Entry 6ZY2 (electron microscopy, 3.60 A resolution); this record covers chains L and H of the 12 polymer chains in the assembly.

[Chain L]
Protein: YrbD protein
From: Escherichia coli B185
UniProt: D6IEA5 (D6IEA5_ECOLX); residues 1-183 here = UniProt positions 1-183
Amino-acid sequence (183 residues; numbered 1 to 183; the number before each row is that of its first residue):
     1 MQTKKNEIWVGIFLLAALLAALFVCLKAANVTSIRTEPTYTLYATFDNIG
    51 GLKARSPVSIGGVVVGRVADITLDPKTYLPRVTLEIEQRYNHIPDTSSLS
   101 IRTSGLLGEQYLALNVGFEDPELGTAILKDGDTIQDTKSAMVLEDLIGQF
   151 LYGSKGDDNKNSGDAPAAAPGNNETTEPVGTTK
Unresolved in the structure: 30-36, 121-125, 153-183
From the paper describing this entry:
  - mutagenesis - L143E, I147E, Y152E: decreased growth in response to chlorpromazine
  - mutagenesis - I147E: decreased stability in response to SDS
  - mutagenesis - F150E: unchanged growth in response to cellular survivability

[Chain H]
Protein: Uncharacterized protein
From: Escherichia coli 2.3916
UniProt: I2X585 (I2X585_ECOLX); residues 1-260 here = UniProt positions 1-260
Amino-acid sequence (260 residues; each row starts with the number of its first residue):
     1 MLLNALASLGHKGIKTLRTFGRAGLMLFNALVGKPEFRKHAPLLVRQLYN
    51 VGVLSMLIIVVSGVFIGMVLGLQGYLVLTTYSAETSLGMLVALSLLRELG
   101 PVVAALLFAGRAGSALTAEIGLMRATEQLSSMEMMAVDPLRRVISPRFWA
   151 GVISLPLLTVIFVAVGIWGGSLVGVSWKGIDSGFFWSAMQNAVDWRMDLV
   201 NCLIKSVVFAITVTWISLFNGYDAIPTSAGISRATTRTVVHSSLAVLGLD
   251 FVLTALMFGN
Unresolved in the structure: 260
From the paper describing this entry:
  - mutagenesis - E98R: decreased growth in response to chlorpromazine

[Interface between chain L and chain H]
Contacting residue pairs - 17 pairs, chain L then chain H:
  M1(L) - L25(H)
  E7(L) - L17(H)
  E7(L) - G21(H)
  E7(L) - R22(H)  salt bridge
  I8(L) - R18(H)
  V10(L) - G21(H)
  G11(L) - L17(H)
  G11(L) - G21(H)
  L14(L) - F20(H)
  L14(L) - W215(H)  hydrophobic
  L15(L) - L17(H)  hydrophobic
  A21(L) - V252(H)
  L22(L) - V252(H)  hydrophobic
  C25(L) - L256(H)
  L26(L) - F251(H)
  L26(L) - A255(H)  hydrophobic
  A29(L) - A255(H)
Interface residues without a listed pair, chain L (15 interface residues in all): T3, K4, I12
Interface residues without a listed pair, chain H (13 interface residues in all): I14, G24

[Overview]
Chain L and chain H form an interface of 15 and 13 residues respectively, with 1 salt bridge. Its one
salt-bridged contact is E7(L)-R22(H). From the paper: L143E, I147E and Y152E of chain L reduce growth in
response to chlorpromazine; I147E of chain L reduces stability in response to SDS.
Here chain L is YrbD protein (Escherichia coli B185) and chain H is Uncharacterized protein (Escherichia coli
2.3916). Entry 6ZY2 (Cryo-EM structure of apo MlaFEDB) was determined by electron microscopy, deposited
together with 6ZY3, 6ZY4 and 6ZY9.
